4J5J - chains A and B; structure by X-ray diffraction, 1.80 A resolution.

[Chain A]
Protein: Protease
Source organism: Human immunodeficiency virus 1
Notes: EC 3.4.23.16
Reference sequence: P03367 (POL_HV1BR); residues 1-99 here correspond to UniProt positions 501-599 (UniProt number = residue number + 500)
Chain sequence (99 residues; row label = number of the first residue in the row):
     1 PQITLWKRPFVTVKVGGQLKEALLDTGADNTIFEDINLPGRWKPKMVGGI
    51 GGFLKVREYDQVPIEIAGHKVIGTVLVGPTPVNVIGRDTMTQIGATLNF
Differences from the reference sequence: engineered mutation Lys7 (Gln507 in P03367), Phe10 (Leu510 in P03367), Val13 (Ile513 in P03367), Val15 (Ile515 in P03367), Asn30 (Asp530 in P03367), Ile32 (Val532 in P03367), Phe33 (Leu533 in P03367), Asp35 (Glu535 in P03367), Ile36 (Met536 in P03367), Asn37 (Ser537 in P03367), Val47 (Ile547 in P03367), Leu54 (Ile554 in P03367), Glu58 (Gln558 in P03367), Val62 (Ile562 in P03367), Pro63 (Leu563 in P03367), Ala67 (Cys567 in P03367), Val71 (Ala571 in P03367), Val84 (Ile584 in P03367), Asp88 (Asn588 in P03367), Thr89 (Leu589 in P03367), Met90 (Leu590 in P03367), Ala95 (Cys595 in P03367)
Small-molecule neighbours: Amprenavir (478; {3-[(4-amino-benzenesulfonyl)-isobutyl-amino]-1-benzyl-2-hydroxy-propyl}-carbamic acid tetrahydro-furan-3-yl ester): Leu23, Asp25, Gly27, Ala28, Asp29, Asn30, Ile32, Val47, Gly48, Gly49, Ile50, Val82, Val84
UniProt features mapped onto this chain:
  - region (Dimerization of protease): Pro1 to Leu5, Gly49 to Phe53, Lys55
  - active site: Asp25 (For protease activity)
  - site: Phe99 (Cleavage)

[Chain B]
Protein: Protease
Source organism: Human immunodeficiency virus 1
Notes: EC 3.4.23.16
Reference sequence: P03367 (POL_HV1BR); residues 101-199 here correspond to UniProt positions 501-599 (UniProt number = residue number + 400)
Chain sequence (99 residues; each row starts with the number of its first residue):
   101 PQITLWKRPFVTVKVGGQLKEALLDTGADNTIFEDINLPGRWKPKMVGGI
   151 GGFLKVREYDQVPIEIAGHKVIGTVLVGPTPVNVIGRDTMTQIGATLNF
Differences from the reference sequence: engineered mutation Lys107 (Gln507 in P03367), Phe110 (Leu510 in P03367), Val113 (Ile513 in P03367), Val115 (Ile515 in P03367), Asn130 (Asp530 in P03367), Ile132 (Val532 in P03367), Phe133 (Leu533 in P03367), Asp135 (Glu535 in P03367), Ile136 (Met536 in P03367), Asn137 (Ser537 in P03367), Val147 (Ile547 in P03367), Leu154 (Ile554 in P03367), Glu158 (Gln558 in P03367), Val162 (Ile562 in P03367), Pro163 (Leu563 in P03367), Ala167 (Cys567 in P03367), Val171 (Ala571 in P03367), Val184 (Ile584 in P03367), Asp188 (Asn588 in P03367), Thr189 (Leu589 in P03367), Met190 (Leu590 in P03367), Ala195 (Cys595 in P03367)
Small-molecule neighbours:
  - Amprenavir (478; {3-[(4-amino-benzenesulfonyl)-isobutyl-amino]-1-benzyl-2-hydroxy-propyl}-carbamic acid tetrahydro-furan-3-yl ester), molecule 1: Leu123, Asp125, Gly127, Ala128, Asp129, Asn130, Ile132, Val147, Gly148, Gly149, Ile150, Leu176, Pro181, Val182, Val184
  - Amprenavir (478), molecule 2: Trp142, Pro144, Lys145, Met146, Lys155, Val156, Arg157, Val177, Gly178, Pro179
UniProt features mapped onto this chain:
  - region (Dimerization of protease): Pro101 to Leu105, Gly149 to Phe153, Lys155
  - active site: Asp125 (For protease activity)
  - site: Phe199 (Cleavage)

[How chain A and chain B interact]
Pairs across the interface (89; chain A residue first):
  Pro1(A) - Leu197(B)
  Pro1(A) - Asn198(B)
  Pro1(A) - Phe199(B)  hydrogen bond (backbone-backbone)
  Gln2(A) - Thr196(B)  hydrogen bond
  Gln2(A) - Leu197(B)
  Gln2(A) - Asn198(B)
  Ile3(A) - Thr196(B)
  Ile3(A) - Leu197(B)  hydrogen bond (backbone-backbone)
  Thr4(A) - Thr196(B)
  Leu5(A) - Arg187(B)  hydrogen bond (backbone-side chain)
  Leu5(A) - Met190(B)  hydrophobic
  Leu5(A) - Thr191(B)
  Leu5(A) - Ala195(B)
  Trp6(A) - Arg187(B)  hydrogen bond (backbone-side chain)
  Trp6(A) - Thr191(B)
  Trp6(A) - Gln192(B)
  Lys7(A) - Arg187(B)
  Arg8(A) - Asp129(B)
  Arg8(A) - Arg187(B)
  Pro9(A) - Thr126(B)
  Pro9(A) - Arg187(B)
  Pro9(A) - Leu197(B)  hydrophobic
  Val11(A) - Phe199(B)  hydrophobic
  Leu24(A) - Thr126(B)  hydrogen bond (backbone-side chain)
  Leu24(A) - Leu197(B)  hydrophobic
  Leu24(A) - Phe199(B)  hydrophobic
  Asp25(A) - Asp125(B)
  Asp25(A) - Thr126(B)
  Asp25(A) - Gly127(B)  hydrogen bond (side chain-backbone)
  Thr26(A) - Pro109(B)
  Thr26(A) - Leu124(B)  hydrogen bond (side chain-backbone)
  Thr26(A) - Asp125(B)
  Thr26(A) - Thr126(B)  hydrogen bond (side chain-backbone)
  Thr26(A) - Leu197(B)
  Gly27(A) - Leu123(B)
  Gly27(A) - Asp125(B)  hydrogen bond (backbone-side chain)
  Asp29(A) - Arg108(B)
  Gly49(A) - Ile150(B)
  Ile50(A) - Ile132(B)  hydrophobic
  Ile50(A) - Gly149(B)
  Ile50(A) - Ile150(B)  hydrogen bond (backbone-backbone)
  Ile50(A) - Gly152(B)
  Ile50(A) - Leu154(B)  hydrophobic
  Ile50(A) - Thr180(B)
  Ile50(A) - Pro181(B)
  Gly51(A) - Ile150(B)  hydrogen bond (backbone-backbone)
  Gly51(A) - Gly151(B)
  Gly51(A) - Gly152(B)
  Gly52(A) - Ile150(B)
  Gly52(A) - Gly151(B)
  Leu54(A) - Ile150(B)  hydrophobic
  Leu54(A) - Gly151(B)
  Ala67(A) - Phe199(B)  hydrophobic
  His69(A) - Phe199(B)
  Thr80(A) - Ile150(B)
  Pro81(A) - Gly149(B)
  Arg87(A) - Leu105(B)  hydrogen bond (side chain-backbone)
  Arg87(A) - Trp106(B)  hydrogen bond (side chain-backbone)
  Arg87(A) - Lys107(B)
  Arg87(A) - Arg108(B)
  Arg87(A) - Pro109(B)
  Met90(A) - Leu105(B)  hydrophobic
  Thr91(A) - Leu105(B)
  Thr91(A) - Trp106(B)
  Gly94(A) - Asn198(B)
  Ala95(A) - Leu105(B)
  Ala95(A) - Asn198(B)
  Ala95(A) - Phe199(B)  hydrophobic
  Thr96(A) - Gln102(B)
  Thr96(A) - Ile103(B)
  Thr96(A) - Thr104(B)
  Thr96(A) - Thr196(B)
  Thr96(A) - Leu197(B)
  Thr96(A) - Asn198(B)  hydrogen bond (backbone-backbone)
  Leu97(A) - Pro101(B)
  Leu97(A) - Gln102(B)
  Leu97(A) - Ile103(B)  hydrogen bond (backbone-backbone)
  Leu97(A) - Leu124(B)  hydrophobic
  Leu97(A) - Thr196(B)
  Asn98(A) - Pro101(B)
  Asn98(A) - Gln102(B)
  Asn98(A) - Ala195(B)
  Asn98(A) - Thr196(B)  hydrogen bond (backbone-backbone)
  Asn98(A) - Asn198(B)
  Phe99(A) - Pro101(B)  hydrogen bond (backbone-backbone)
  Phe99(A) - Ile103(B)  hydrophobic
  Phe99(A) - Leu124(B)  hydrophobic
  Phe99(A) - Ile193(B)  hydrophobic
  Phe99(A) - Ala195(B)  hydrophobic
Other interface residues (no listed pair), chain A (38 interface residues in all): Leu23, Val47, Gly48, Ile66, Ile93
Other interface residues (no listed pair), chain B (38 interface residues in all): Val111, Val147, Gly148, Ala167, Gly194

[In short]
The chain A/chain B interface involves 38 residues from each chain, with 18 hydrogen bonds. Polar pairs
include Gln2(A)-Thr196(B), Leu5(A)-Arg187(B) and Trp6(A)-Arg187(B). One Amprenavir molecule is bound between
chain A and chain B. Bound to chain B: Amprenavir.
Chain A and chain B are both Protease (Human immunodeficiency virus 1); the structure, Crystal Structure of
Multidrug Resistant HIV-1 Protease Clinical Isolate PR20 in Complex with Amprenavir, was determined by X-ray
diffraction, deposited together with 4J54 and 4J55.
